7NDZ - chains B and C of the 4 polymer chains in the assembly; structure by X-ray diffraction, 2.70 A resolution.

== Chain B (and C) ==
Protein: Flavin-dependent thymidylate synthase
Source organism: Thermotoga maritima
Notes: EC 2.1.1.148; chain C of this document is another copy of the same molecule, construct and numbering; everything in this record applies to it too
Reference sequence: Q9WYT0 (THYX_THEMA); residues 1-220 here = UniProt positions 1-220
Sequence (232 residues; row label = number of the first residue in the row; numbers below 1 keep their minus sign (Met-11 is residue -11)):
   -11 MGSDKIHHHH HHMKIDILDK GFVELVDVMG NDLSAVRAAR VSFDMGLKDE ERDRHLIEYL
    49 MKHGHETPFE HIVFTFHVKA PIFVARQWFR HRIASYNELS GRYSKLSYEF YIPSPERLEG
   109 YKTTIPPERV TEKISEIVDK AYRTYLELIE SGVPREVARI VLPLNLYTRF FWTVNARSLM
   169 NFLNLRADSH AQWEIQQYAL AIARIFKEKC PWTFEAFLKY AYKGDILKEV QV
Not modelled in the structure: -11 to -1, 32-35, 220 (chain C: -11 to -1, 34-36, 220)
Sequence notes: initiating methionine (-11); expression tag (-10 to 0)
Residues lining bound ligands:
  - dihydroflavine-adenine dinucleotide (FDA): Arg78, His79, Arg80, Ile81, Ser166, Asn169, Leu173, Arg174, His178, Ala179
  - HUF ([[(2R,3S,4R,5R)-5-(6-aminopurin-9-yl)-3,4-bis(oxidanyl)oxolan-2-yl]methoxy-oxidanyl-phosphoryl] [(2R,3S,4S)-5-[5-methanoyl-7,8-dimethyl-2,4-bis(oxidanylidene)-1H-benzo[g]pteridin-10-yl]-2,3,4-tris(oxidanyl)pentyl] hydrogen phosphate), molecule 1: Thr55, Glu58, Ile81, Asn163, Arg165, Ser166
  - HUF, molecule 2: Ala82, Ser83, Tyr84, Asn85, Glu86, Ser88, Arg90
Curated features (UniProtKB/Swiss-Prot):
  - motif: Arg78 to Ser88 (ThyX motif)
  - active site: Arg174 (Involved in ionization of N3 of dUMP, leading to its activation)
  - binding site (FAD): Thr55, Arg78 to Ile81, Glu86, Asn163 to Arg165, Asn169
  - binding site (dUMP): Gln75 to Arg78, Glu86 to Arg90, Arg147, Arg174
  - mutagenesis: His53 (H53A: Shows 1.39% of wild-type activity), Ser88 (S88A/C: Still catalytically active although shows a large decrease in activity), Arg90 (R90A: Binds dUMP 670-fold weaker than wild-type), Glu144 (E144A: Shows 0.113% of wild-type activity; E144R: Shows 0.016% of wild-type activity), Arg174 (R174A: Still catalytically active although only shows 0.0008% of wild-type activity. Binds dUMP 7300-fold weaker than wild-type; R174K: Loss of catalytic activity)
Reported in the primary citation:
  - catalytic residues: Ser88, Tyr91 (proposed by the authors, not directly observed)
  - catalytic residues: Arg174 (citing earlier work)
  - mutagenesis - S88A, R90A, Y91A: decreased catalytic activity on dUMP (citing earlier work)

== Chain B / chain C interface ==
Contacting residue pairs (87; chain B residue first):
  Ile70(B) with Arg74(C); Leu152(C), hydrophobic
  Phe71(B) with Arg147(C); Ile148(C), hydrophobic
  Ala73(B) with Arg74(C)
  Arg74(B) with Ile70(C); Arg74(C); Glu86(C), salt bridge
  Phe77(B) with Arg78(C)
  Arg78(B) with Phe77(C); Tyr84(C), hydrogen bond (side chain-backbone); Glu86(C)
  Arg80(B) with Arg80(C); Ala82(C), hydrogen bond (side chain-backbone); Ser83(C)
  Ala82(B) with Arg80(C), hydrogen bond (backbone-side chain)
  Ser83(B) with Arg80(C)
  Tyr84(B) with Arg78(C), hydrogen bond (backbone-side chain)
  Asn85(B) with Arg78(C)
  Glu86(B) with Arg74(C), salt bridge; Arg78(C)
  Arg90(B) with His178(C), hydrogen bond (side chain-backbone); Ala179(C); Gln180(C)
  Tyr99(B) with Ile148(C)
  Pro101(B) with Ile148(C), hydrophobic
  Arg105(B) with Glu144(C), salt bridge; Val145(C)
  Leu106(B) with Val141(C), hydrophobic
  Tyr109(B) with Pro142(C); Glu144(C)
  Thr111(B) with Ser139(C); Gly140(C); Val141(C)
  Thr112(B) with Ser139(C), hydrogen bond (backbone-backbone)
  Ile113(B) with Ser139(C)
  Val118(B) with Leu136(C), hydrophobic; Val141(C), hydrophobic
  Lys121(B) with Thr132(C)
  Ile122(B) with Val149(C), hydrophobic
  Ile125(B) with Lys128(C); Ala129(C); Thr132(C); Val149(C), hydrophobic
  Lys128(B) with Ile125(C)
  Ala129(B) with Ile125(C)
  Thr132(B) with Lys121(C); Ile125(C)
  Leu136(B) with Val118(C), hydrophobic
  Ser139(B) with Thr111(C); Thr112(C), hydrogen bond (backbone-backbone); Ile113(C)
  Gly140(B) with Thr111(C)
  Val141(B) with Leu106(C), hydrophobic; Thr111(C); Val118(C), hydrophobic
  Pro142(B) with Tyr109(C)
  Glu144(B) with Arg105(C), salt bridge; Tyr109(C); Gln180(C), hydrogen bond (backbone-side chain)
  Val145(B) with Arg105(C)
  Arg147(B) with Phe71(C); Leu152(C)
  Ile148(B) with Phe71(C), hydrophobic; Tyr99(C); Pro101(C), hydrophobic; Pro151(C); Leu152(C), hydrogen bond (backbone-backbone); Asn153(C), hydrogen bond (backbone-backbone)
  Val149(B) with Ile122(C), hydrophobic; Ile125(C), hydrophobic; Pro151(C)
  Leu150(B) with Pro151(C); Leu152(C), hydrogen bond (backbone-backbone)
  Pro151(B) with Ile148(C); Val149(C); Leu150(C)
  Leu152(B) with Ile70(C), hydrophobic; Arg147(C); Ile148(C), hydrogen bond (backbone-backbone); Leu150(C), hydrogen bond (backbone-backbone); Leu152(C), hydrophobic
  Asn153(B) with Ile148(C), hydrogen bond (backbone-backbone)
  His178(B) with Arg90(C), hydrogen bond (backbone-side chain)
  Ala179(B) with Arg90(C)
  Gln180(B) with Arg90(C); Glu144(C), hydrogen bond (side chain-backbone)
Other interface residues (no listed pair), chain B (48 interface residues in all): Tyr91, Lys110, Glu138
Other interface residues (no listed pair), chain C (47 interface residues in all): Ala73, Asn85, Tyr91, Lys110

== Summary ==
The interface between chain B and chain C involves 48 residues on one side and 47 on the other, with 16
hydrogen bonds and 4 salt bridges. Among the polar pairs are Arg74(B)-Glu86(C), Arg105(B)-Glu144(C) and
Arg78(B)-Tyr84(C). From the paper: catalytic residues Ser88(B), Tyr91(B) and Arg174(B); S88A, R90A and Y91A of
chain B reduce catalytic activity on dUMP.
Chain B and chain C are both Flavin-dependent thymidylate synthase (Thermotoga maritima); the structure, ThyX
reconstituted with N5-carbinolamine flavin, was determined by X-ray diffraction together with 7NDW from the
same study.
